PDB entry 6CVO | X-ray diffraction, 2.40 A resolution | chains A and D of the 6 polymer chains in the assembly

== Chain A ==
Molecule: Aprataxin
Source organism: Homo sapiens
Notes: EC 3.1.11.7, 3.1.12.2; fragment: Aprataxin catalytic Domain
UniProtKB: Q7Z2E3 (APTX_HUMAN); residues 165-342 here correspond to UniProt positions 179-356 (UniProt number = residue number + 14)
Sequence (182 residues; each row starts with the number of its first residue):
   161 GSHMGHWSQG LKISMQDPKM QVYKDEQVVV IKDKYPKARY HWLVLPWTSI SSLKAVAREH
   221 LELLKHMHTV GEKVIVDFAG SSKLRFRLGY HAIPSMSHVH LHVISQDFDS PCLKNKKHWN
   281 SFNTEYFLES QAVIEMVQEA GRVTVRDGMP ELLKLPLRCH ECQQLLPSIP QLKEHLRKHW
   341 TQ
Disordered / not traced: 161-164, 340-342
Sequence notes: expression tag (161-164)
Ion coordination: Zn2+: Cys319, Cys322, His335, His339
Residues lining bound ligands: adenosine monophosphate (AMP): Gly170, Leu171, Ser174, Ile191, Lys192, Asp193, Lys194, Tyr195, Lys197, His201, Leu203, His251, Pro254, Ser255, Met256, His260, His262
UniProt features mapped onto this chain:
  - zinc finger: Leu317 to His339 (C2H2-type)
  - region (Interaction with DNA substrate): Asp193 to Lys197, Ser255, Met256
  - motif: His258 to His262 (Histidine triad motif)
  - active site: His260 (Tele-AMP-histidine intermediate)
  - site (Interaction with DNA substrate): Ser174, His251, His262, Lys277
From the paper describing this entry:
  - binding site for the 22-nt DNA/RNA hybrid strand (chain D): Trp167
  - binding site for the 6-nt DNA strand: His166
  - catalytic residues: Lys197, His201, His260, His262 (citing earlier work)
  - contacts within the chain: Ser242-Leu244 (hydrogen bond), His228-Leu248, Ile235-Leu248, Gly231-Leu248, Trp167-Met256, Leu261-Val263 (hydrophobic contact), Val204-Val263 (hydrophobic contact), Phe246-Val263 (hydrophobic contact)
  - disease-associated variants - K197Q: decreased binding to DNA
  - disease-associated variants - D185E, K197Q, A198V, R199H (DeltaT_m_ = -6.7 degC), H201Q, H201R, P206L, L223P, G231E, S242N (DeltaT_m_ = 3.5 degC), R247*, V263G, D267G, W279*, W279R, R306*: decreased stability
  - disease-associated variants - R247*, W279*: decreased expression
  - disease-associated variants - L248M: increased stability in response to adenosine monophosphate
  - disease-associated variants - L248M: unchanged stability
  - disease-associated variants - K197Q, R199H (14- to 18-fold), H201Q, L223P, S242N, V263G (7-fold), D267G, W279R, R306*: decreased catalytic activity
  - binding site for adenosine monophosphate: Lys197 (citing earlier work)

== Chain D ==
Molecule: 22-nt DNA/RNA hybrid strand
Sequence (22 nucleotides; row label = number of the first residue in the row):
     1 GTTCTATATA TAGAACGCTG TT

== Interface between chain A and chain D ==
Pairs across the interface (10; chain A residue first):
  Trp167(A) - G1(D)  stacking on the base
  Tyr195(A) - G1(D)  sugar contact
  Tyr195(A) - DT2(D)  sugar contact
  Lys197(A) - DT2(D)  salt bridge to the phosphate
  Ser255(A) - G1(D)  base contact
  Met256(A) - G1(D)  sugar contact
  Lys274(A) - DT3(D)  salt bridge to the phosphate
  Lys277(A) - G1(D)  salt bridge to the phosphate
  His278(A) - G1(D)  salt bridge to the phosphate
  His278(A) - DT2(D)  salt bridge to the phosphate
Interface residues without a listed pair, chain A (10 interface residues in all): Cys272, Pro327
Interface residues without a listed pair, chain D (4 interface residues in all): DT11

== In short ==
Chain A and chain D form an interface of 10 and 4 residues respectively; the contacts include 5 salt bridges
and 1 aromatic stacking contact. Among the polar pairs are Lys197(A)-DT2(D), Lys274(A)-DT3(D) and
Lys277(A)-G1(D). The paper reports catalytic residues Lys197(A), His201(A) and His260(A) among others; D185E,
K197Q and A198V of chain A, among others, reduce stability; 17 substitutions were tested in all.
Chain A is Aprataxin (Homo sapiens) and chain D is a 22-nt DNA/RNA hybrid strand; the structure, Human
Aprataxin (Aptx) bound to nicked RNA-DNA, AMP and Zn product complex, was determined by X-ray diffraction
(same publication as 6CVP, 6CVQ, 6CVR, 6CVS and 6CVT).
